6F0L - chains 5 and X of the 14 polymer chains in the assembly; structure by electron microscopy, 4.77 A resolution (low resolution: residue-level contacts below are approximate; hydrogen-bond / salt-bridge calls are withheld).

# Chain 5
Protein: Minichromosome maintenance protein 5
Source organism: Saccharomyces cerevisiae (strain ATCC 204508 / S288c)
Notes: EC 3.6.4.12
Reference sequence: P29496 (MCM5_YEAST); residues 1-775 here = UniProt positions 1-775
Chain sequence (775 residues; numbered 1 to 775; the number before each row is that of its first residue):
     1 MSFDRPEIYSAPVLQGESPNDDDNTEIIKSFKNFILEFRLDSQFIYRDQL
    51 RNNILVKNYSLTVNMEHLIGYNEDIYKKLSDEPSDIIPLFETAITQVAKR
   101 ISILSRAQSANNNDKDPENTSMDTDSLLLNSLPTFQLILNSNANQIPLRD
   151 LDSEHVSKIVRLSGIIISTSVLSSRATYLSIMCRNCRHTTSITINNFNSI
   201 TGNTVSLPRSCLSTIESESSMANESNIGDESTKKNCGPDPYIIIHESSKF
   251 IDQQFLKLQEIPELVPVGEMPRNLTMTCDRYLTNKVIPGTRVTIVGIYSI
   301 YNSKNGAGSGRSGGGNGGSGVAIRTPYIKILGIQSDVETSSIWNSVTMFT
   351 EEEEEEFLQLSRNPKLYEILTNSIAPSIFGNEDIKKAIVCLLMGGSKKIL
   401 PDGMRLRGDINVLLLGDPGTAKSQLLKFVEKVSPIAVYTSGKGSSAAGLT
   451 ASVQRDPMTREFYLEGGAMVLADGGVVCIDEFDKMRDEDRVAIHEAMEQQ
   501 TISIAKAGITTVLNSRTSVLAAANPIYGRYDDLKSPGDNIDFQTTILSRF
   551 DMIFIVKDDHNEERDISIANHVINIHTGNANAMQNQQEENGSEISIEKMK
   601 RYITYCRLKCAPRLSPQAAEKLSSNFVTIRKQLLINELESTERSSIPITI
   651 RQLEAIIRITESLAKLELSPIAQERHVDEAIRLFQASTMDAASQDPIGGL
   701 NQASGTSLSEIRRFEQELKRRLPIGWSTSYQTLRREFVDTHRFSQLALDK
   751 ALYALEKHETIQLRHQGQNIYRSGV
Not modelled in the structure: 1, 111-129, 199-202, 225-233, 305-319, 338-345, 644-646, 694-775
Residues lining bound ligands:
  - ADP (adenosine-5'-diphosphate), molecule 1: Ser-377, Ile-378, Phe-379, Asp-417, Pro-418, Gly-419, Thr-420, Ala-421, Lys-422, Ser-423, Gln-424, Ile-568, Val-572
  - ADP, molecule 2: Arg-549, Ile-650, Arg-651

# Chain X
Molecule: 62-nt DNA strand
Sequence (62 nucleotides; numbered 12 to 73; the number before each row is that of its first residue):
    12 CATGCATGCATGCATGCATGCATGCATGCATGCATGCATGCATGCATGCA
    62 TGCATGCATGCA

# Interface between chain 5 and chain X
Contacting residue pairs - 5 pairs, chain 5 then chain X:
  Lys-304(5) / DA49(X)
  Pro-457(5) / DC56(X)
  Pro-457(5) / DA57(X)
  Arg-460(5) / DG55(X)
  Arg-460(5) / DC56(X)
Interface residues without a listed pair, chain 5 (4 interface residues in all): Arg-455

# In short
Chain 5 and chain X each contribute 4 residues to their interface. Bound to chain 5: ADP.
Chain 5 is Minichromosome maintenance protein 5 (Saccharomyces cerevisiae (strain ATCC 204508 / S288c)) and
chain X is a 62-nt DNA strand; the structure, S. cerevisiae MCM double hexamer bound to duplex DNA, was
determined by electron microscopy.
